5DQG - chains A and T of the 3 polymer chains in the assembly; structure by X-ray diffraction, 2.29 A resolution.

# Chain A
Protein: DNA polymerase eta
Organism: Homo sapiens
Notes: EC 2.7.7.7
UniProtKB: Q9Y253 (POLH_HUMAN); residues 1-432 here = UniProt positions 1-432
Amino-acid sequence (435 residues; numbered -2 to 432; the number before each row is that of its first residue; numbers below 1 keep their minus sign (Gly-2 is residue -2)):
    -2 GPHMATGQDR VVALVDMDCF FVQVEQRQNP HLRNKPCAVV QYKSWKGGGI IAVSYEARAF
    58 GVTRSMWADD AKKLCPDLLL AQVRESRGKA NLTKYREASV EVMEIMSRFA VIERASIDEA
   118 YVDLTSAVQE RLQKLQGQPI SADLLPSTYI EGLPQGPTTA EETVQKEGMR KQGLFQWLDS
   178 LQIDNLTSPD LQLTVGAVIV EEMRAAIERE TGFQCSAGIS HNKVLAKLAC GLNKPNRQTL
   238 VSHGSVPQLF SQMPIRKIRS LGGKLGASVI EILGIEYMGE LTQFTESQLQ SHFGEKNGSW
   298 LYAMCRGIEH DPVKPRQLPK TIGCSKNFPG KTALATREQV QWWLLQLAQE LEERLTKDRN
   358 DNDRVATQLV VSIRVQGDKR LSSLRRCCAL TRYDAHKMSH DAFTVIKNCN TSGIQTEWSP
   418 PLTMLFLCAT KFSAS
Not modelled in the structure: 155-159
Sequence notes: expression tag (-2 to 0)
Ion coordination: Mg2+ site 1: Asp13, Met14, Asp115 (together with DZ4); Mg2+ site 2: Asp13, Asp115, Glu116 (together with DZ4) (shared with 1 residue of chain P)
Residues lining bound ligands: DZ4 (2'-deoxy-5'-O-[(R)-hydroxy{[(R)-hydroxy(phosphonooxy)phosphoryl]amino}phosphoryl]adenosine): Asp13, Met14, Asp15, Cys16, Phe17, Phe18, Ile48, Ala49, Tyr52, Arg55, Arg61, Ile114, Asp115, Glu116, Lys231
What the authors report for this chain:
  - binding site for DZ4: Arg61
  - binding site for the 12-nt DNA strand (chain T): Trp42

# Chain T
Molecule: 12-nt DNA strand
Sequence (12 nucleotides; row label = number of the first residue in the row):
     1 CATXATGACG CT
Modified / non-standard residues: 5EJ (1-(2-deoxy-5-O-phosphono-beta-D-erythro-pentofuranosyl)-4-ethoxy-5-methylpyrimidin-2(1H)-one) at position 4
Residues lining bound ligands: DZ4 (2'-deoxy-5'-O-[(R)-hydroxy{[(R)-hydroxy(phosphonooxy)phosphoryl]amino}phosphoryl]adenosine): DT3, 5EJ_4, DA5

# Chain A / chain T interface
Pairs across the interface (40):
  Gln38(A) - 5EJ_4(T)  base contact
  Gln38(A) - DA5(T)  sugar contact
  Tyr39(A) - 5EJ_4(T)  phosphate contact
  Tyr39(A) - DA5(T)  hydrogen bond to the phosphate
  Trp42(A) - DA2(T)  base contact
  Arg61(A) - DT3(T)  base contact
  Ser62(A) - DT3(T)  base contact
  Trp64(A) - DT3(T)  phosphate contact
  Lys86(A) - DT6(T)  salt bridge to the phosphate
  Ala87(A) - DA5(T)  sugar contact
  Leu89(A) - DA5(T)  phosphate contact
  Leu89(A) - DT6(T)  phosphate contact
  Arg93(A) - DT6(T)  salt bridge to the phosphate
  Arg93(A) - DG7(T)  salt bridge to the phosphate
  Lys293(A) - DG10(T)  salt bridge to the phosphate
  Lys311(A) - DC9(T)  phosphate contact
  Arg313(A) - DA8(T)  phosphate contact
  Arg313(A) - DC9(T)  salt bridge to the phosphate
  Pro316(A) - DA8(T)  phosphate contact
  Lys317(A) - DA8(T)  hydrogen bond to the phosphate
  Lys317(A) - DC9(T)  salt bridge to the phosphate
  Thr318(A) - DG7(T)  sugar contact
  Thr318(A) - DA8(T)  hydrogen bond to the phosphate
  Ile319(A) - DG7(T)  phosphate contact
  Gly320(A) - DT6(T)  sugar contact
  Gly320(A) - DG7(T)  hydrogen bond to the phosphate
  Cys321(A) - DT6(T)  phosphate contact
  Ser322(A) - DA5(T)  sugar contact
  Ser322(A) - DT6(T)  hydrogen bond to the phosphate
  Lys323(A) - DA5(T)  phosphate contact
  Asn324(A) - 5EJ_4(T)  hydrogen bond to the phosphate
  Asn324(A) - DA5(T)  hydrogen bond to the phosphate
  Pro326(A) - DA2(T)  phosphate contact
  Pro326(A) - 5EJ_4(T)  phosphate contact
  Gly327(A) - DC1(T)  hydrogen bond to the phosphate
  Thr329(A) - DA2(T)  base contact
  Arg351(A) - DT6(T)  salt bridge to the phosphate
  Arg351(A) - DG7(T)  salt bridge to the phosphate
  Leu378(A) - DT6(T)  base contact
  Leu378(A) - DG7(T)  base contact
Interface residues without a listed pair, chain A (33 interface residues in all): Gly46, Ile47, Ile48, Arg111, Glu347, Phe423
Interface residues without a listed pair, chain T (11 interface residues in all): DC11

# Overview
33 residues of chain A face 11 of chain T across their interface; the contacts include 8 hydrogen bonds and 8
salt bridges. Polar pairs include Tyr39(A)-DA5(T), Lys317(A)-DA8(T) and Thr318(A)-DA8(T). From the paper: a
binding site for DZ4 at Arg61(A); a binding site for the 12-nt DNA strand (chain T) at Trp42(A).
Here chain A is DNA polymerase eta (Homo sapiens) and chain T is a 12-nt DNA strand. Entry 5DQG (Crystal
Structure of Human DNA Polymerase Eta Inserting dAMPNPP Opposite O4-Ethylthymidine) was determined by X-ray
diffraction together with 5DLF, 5DLG, 5DQH and 5DQI from the same study.
